Entry 7Z7E (X-ray diffraction, 1.80 A resolution); this record covers chains A and B.

[Chain A]
Protein: Isoform 4 of Tumor protein 63
Organism: Homo sapiens
UniProtKB: Q9H3D4 (P63_HUMAN), isoform Q9H3D4-4; residues 124-325 here correspond to UniProt positions 68-269 (UniProt number = residue number - 56)
Sequence (204 residues; numbered 122 to 325; the number before each row is that of its first residue):
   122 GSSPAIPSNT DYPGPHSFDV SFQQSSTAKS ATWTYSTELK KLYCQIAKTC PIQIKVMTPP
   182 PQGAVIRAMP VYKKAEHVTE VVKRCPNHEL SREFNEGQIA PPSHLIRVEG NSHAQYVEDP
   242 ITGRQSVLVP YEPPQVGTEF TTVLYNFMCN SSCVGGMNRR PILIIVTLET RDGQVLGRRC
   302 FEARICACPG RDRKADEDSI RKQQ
Unresolved in the structure: 122-124, 148-151, 322-325
Sequence notes: expression tag (122-123)
Bound ions: Zn2+: Cys206, His209, Cys270, Cys274

[Chain B]
Protein: Darpin
Organism: synthetic construct
Notes: antibody fragment or engineered binder
Sequence (159 residues; each row starts with the number of its first residue):
     1 GSDLGKKLLE AARAGQDDEV RILMANGADV NAADHSGDTP LHLAAMEGHL EIVEVLLKTG
    61 ADVNAHDLEG YTPLHLAAYH GHLEIVEVLL KAGADVNAWD SYGYTPLHLA AMTGHLEIVE
   121 VLLKHGADVN AQDKFGKTPF DLAIDNGNED IAEVLQKAA
Unresolved in the structure: 1

[How chain A and chain B interact]
Pairs across the interface (48):
  Gln166(A) - Met46(B)
  Gln166(A) - Glu47(B)
  Gln166(A) - His80(B)  hydrogen bond
  Ile167(A) - Arg13(B)
  Lys169(A) - Glu47(B)  salt bridge
  Cys206(A) - His35(B)
  Asn208(A) - Lys6(B)  hydrogen bond
  Asn208(A) - His35(B)  hydrogen bond
  His209(A) - His35(B)
  Ser212(A) - Glu10(B)  hydrogen bond
  Arg213(A) - Glu10(B)
  Glu214(A) - Glu10(B)  hydrogen bond (backbone-side chain)
  Glu214(A) - Arg13(B)  salt bridge
  Phe215(A) - Arg13(B)
  Ser273(A) - Ser36(B)
  Cys274(A) - His35(B)  hydrogen bond
  Val275(A) - His35(B)
  Arg280(A) - Glu69(B)  salt bridge
  Ala308(A) - Met46(B)  hydrophobic
  Ala308(A) - His80(B)  hydrogen bond (backbone-side chain)
  Cys309(A) - Tyr71(B)
  Cys309(A) - Leu76(B)  hydrophobic
  Cys309(A) - Tyr79(B)  hydrophobic
  Cys309(A) - His80(B)
  Pro310(A) - Tyr79(B)
  Gly311(A) - Tyr79(B)  hydrogen bond (backbone-side chain)
  Gly311(A) - Met112(B)
  Arg312(A) - Glu69(B)  salt bridge
  Arg312(A) - Tyr71(B)  hydrogen bond
  Arg312(A) - Tyr79(B)
  Arg312(A) - Asp100(B)  salt bridge
  Arg312(A) - Ser101(B)
  Arg312(A) - Tyr102(B)
  Arg312(A) - Tyr104(B)
  Arg312(A) - Leu109(B)
  Arg312(A) - Met112(B)
  Asp313(A) - Tyr71(B)
  Lys315(A) - Tyr104(B)
  Lys315(A) - Met112(B)
  Lys315(A) - Leu142(B)
  Lys315(A) - Asp145(B)  salt bridge
  Lys315(A) - Asn146(B)
  Ala316(A) - Tyr102(B)  hydrophobic
  Ala316(A) - Tyr104(B)  hydrogen bond (backbone-side chain)
  Ala316(A) - Phe135(B)
  Asp319(A) - Phe135(B)
  Asp319(A) - Lys137(B)
  Ser320(A) - Phe135(B)
Interface residues without a listed pair, chain A (26 interface residues in all): Thr153, Asn271

[Summary]
Chain A and chain B form an interface of 26 and 23 residues respectively, with 10 hydrogen bonds and 6 salt
bridges. Among the polar pairs are Lys169(A)-Glu47(B), Glu214(A)-Arg13(B) and Arg280(A)-Glu69(B). Cys206(A),
His209(A), Cys270(A) and Cys274(A) coordinate Zn2+.
Chain A is Isoform 4 of Tumor protein 63 (Homo sapiens) and chain B is Darpin (synthetic construct); the
structure, Crystal structure of p63 DNA binding domain in complex with inhibitory DARPin G4, was determined by
X-ray diffraction, deposited together with 7Z71, 7Z72 and 7Z73.
